PDB entry 9GB2 | electron microscopy, 3.43 A resolution | chains e and k of the 42 polymer chains in the assembly

[Chain e]
Name: gp55 - Tail sheath protein
Organism: Clostridioides difficile
Reference sequence: A0A9X8RMY4 (A0A9X8RMY4_CLODI); numbering as in UniProt (aligned over 1-473)
Sequence (473 residues; row label = number of the first residue in the row):
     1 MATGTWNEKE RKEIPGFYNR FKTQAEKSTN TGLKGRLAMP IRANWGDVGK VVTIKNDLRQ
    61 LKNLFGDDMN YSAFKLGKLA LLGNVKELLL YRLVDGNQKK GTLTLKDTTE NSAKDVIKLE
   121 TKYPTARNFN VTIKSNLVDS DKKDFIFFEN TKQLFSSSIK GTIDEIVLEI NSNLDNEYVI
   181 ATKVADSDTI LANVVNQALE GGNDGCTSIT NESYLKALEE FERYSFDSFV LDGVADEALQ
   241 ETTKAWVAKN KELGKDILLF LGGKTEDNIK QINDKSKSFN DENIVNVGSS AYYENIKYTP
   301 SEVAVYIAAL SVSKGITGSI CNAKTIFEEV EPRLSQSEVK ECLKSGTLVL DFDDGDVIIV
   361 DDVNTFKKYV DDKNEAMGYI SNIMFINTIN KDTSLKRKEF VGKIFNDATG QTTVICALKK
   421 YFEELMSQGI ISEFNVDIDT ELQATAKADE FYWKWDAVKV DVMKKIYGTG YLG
Not modelled in the structure: 1-12, 473

[Chain k]
Name: gp64 - Sheath initiator
Organism: Clostridioides difficile
Reference sequence: J9QEB8 (J9QEB8_9CAUD); numbering as in UniProt (aligned over 1-152)
Sequence (152 residues; each row starts with the number of its first residue):
     1 MPNLFPQSET FETVELKNND ENELDLKGSF LFDFEKGEFV KNADGTLKKC DKVQAYKQWC
    61 QKAILTPRYK KAAYTNIYGS EIKDLIASNL SQSAKELEIT RLIKETILVH PYTKEVGEFS
   121 FNWLENSRLV EYEFDVLTID DENIVIDGNI KR
Not modelled in the structure: 1-23, 149-152

[How chain e and chain k interact]
Pairs across the interface (31; chain e residue first):
  Asn322(e) with Ile86(k)
  Asp354(e) with Lys70(k); Lys71(k), salt bridge
  Val458(e) with Asn126(k)
  Lys459(e) with Asn126(k), hydrogen bond (backbone-side chain)
  Val460(e) with Asn126(k)
  Asp461(e) with Asn126(k); Ser127(k); Arg128(k), salt bridge
  Val462(e) with Ser127(k), hydrogen bond (backbone-side chain)
  Met463(e) with Ile86(k); Lys95(k); Trp123(k), hydrophobic; Ser127(k)
  Lys464(e) with Ser127(k), hydrogen bond (backbone-backbone)
  Lys465(e) with Arg128(k); Leu129(k), hydrogen bond (backbone-backbone)
  Ile466(e) with Leu129(k)
  Tyr467(e) with Leu129(k), hydrogen bond (backbone-backbone); Val130(k); Glu131(k), hydrogen bond (backbone-backbone)
  Gly468(e) with Glu131(k)
  Thr469(e) with Glu131(k), hydrogen bond (backbone-backbone); Tyr132(k); Glu133(k), hydrogen bond (backbone-backbone)
  Gly470(e) with Glu133(k)
  Tyr471(e) with Glu133(k), hydrogen bond (backbone-backbone); Phe134(k), hydrophobic; Asp135(k), hydrogen bond (backbone-backbone)
  Leu472(e) with Tyr56(k), hydrophobic; Asp135(k)
Interface residues without a listed pair, chain k (21 interface residues in all): Lys57, Pro67, Ile82, Leu85, Leu137

[Summary]
The interface between chain e and chain k involves 17 residues on one side and 21 on the other, with 10
hydrogen bonds and 2 salt bridges. Polar contacts include Asp354(e)-Lys71(k), Asp461(e)-Arg128(k) and
Lys459(e)-Asn126(k).
Here chain e is gp55 - Tail sheath protein and chain k is gp64 - Sheath initiator, both from Clostridioides
difficile. Entry 9GB2 (Extended phiCD508 baseplate) was determined by electron microscopy (same publication as
9G8S, 9GB0, 9GB1, 9GB5 and 9GB7).
